Entry 2V83 (X-ray diffraction, 2.40 A resolution); this record covers chains B and C of the 5 polymer chains in the assembly.

Chain B (and C):
Name: Vdj recombination-activating protein 2
Organism: Mus musculus
Notes: chain C of this document is another copy of the same molecule, construct and numbering; everything in this record applies to it too
UniProtKB: P21784 (RAG2_MOUSE); numbering as in UniProt (aligned over 414-487)
Sequence (82 residues; numbered 406 to 487; the number before each row is that of its first residue):
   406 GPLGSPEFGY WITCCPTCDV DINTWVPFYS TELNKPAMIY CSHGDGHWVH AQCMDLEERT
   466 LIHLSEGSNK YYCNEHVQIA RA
Unresolved in the structure: 406-408 (chain C: 406-408, 471-473, 484-487)
Differences from the reference sequence: expression tag (406-413)
UniProt features mapped onto this chain:
  - zinc finger: Trp-416 to Ile-484 (PHD-type)
  - binding site (Zn(2+)): Cys-419, Cys-423, Cys-446, His-452, His-455, Cys-458, Cys-478, His-481
  - mutagenesis: Tyr-415 (Y415A: Abolishes binding to H3K4me3 without affecting phosphoinositide-binding), Lys-440 (K440A: Binds PtdIns(4,5)P2 at wild-type level), Met-443 (M443A: Abolishes binding to H3K4me3 without affecting phosphoinositide-binding), Tyr-445 (Y445A/D: Still binds H3K4me3 and H3R2me2 but with reduced affinity), Trp-453 (W453R: Abolishes binding to H3K4me3 without affecting phosphoinositide-binding. Impairs enzymatic activity of the RAG complex), Arg-464 (R464A: Leads to a strong reduction in PtdIns(4,5)P2-binding), His-468 (H468A: Leads to a strong reduction in PtdIns(4,5)P2-binding)
Ion coordination: Zn2+ site 1: Cys-419, Cys-423, His-455, Cys-458; Zn2+ site 2: Cys-446, His-452, Cys-478, His-481
From the paper describing this entry:
  - mutagenesis - Y415A, M443A, W453A, W453R: abolished binding to H3K4me3
  - conformationally variable residues (order/disorder transition): Glu-471 to Ser-473
  - mutagenesis - Y445F: decreased binding to H3K4me3
  - disease-associated variants - C478Y, H481P: decreased stability (proposed by the authors, not directly observed)
  - disease-associated variants - W453R: abolished binding to K4me3
  - mutagenesis - Y415A, M443A, W453A, W453R: abolished binding to Histone H3
  - mutagenesis - Y445F: decreased binding to Histone H3
  - disease-associated variants - W416L, K440N: decreased binding to Histone H3 (proposed by the authors, not directly observed)
  - mutagenesis - Y445A, Y445D: decreased binding to R2 and K4 methylated H3 peptides
  - mutagenesis - Y445D (3- to 4-fold): decreased binding to K4me3/R2me2

How chain B and chain C interact:
Contacting residue pairs (11):
  His-448(B) with Phe-413(C); Ile-417(C)
  Gly-449(B) with Phe-413(C); Ile-417(C)
  Asp-450(B) with Phe-413(C), hydrogen bond (backbone-backbone); Gly-414(C), hydrogen bond (side chain-backbone); Trp-416(C)
  His-452(B) with Phe-413(C)
  His-481(B) with Phe-413(C)
  Ala-485(B) with Thr-418(C)
  Ala-487(B) with Thr-418(C), hydrogen bond (backbone-side chain)
Other interface residues (no listed pair), chain B (9 interface residues in all): Gly-451, Arg-486
Other interface residues (no listed pair), chain C (6 interface residues in all): Tyr-415

In short:
9 residues of chain B face 6 of chain C across their interface; the contacts include 3 hydrogen bonds. Polar
pairs include Asp-450(B)/Gly-414(C), Ala-487(B)/Thr-418(C) and Asp-450(B)/Phe-413(C). From the paper: Y415A,
M443A and W453A of chain B, among others, abolish binding to H3K4me3; conformational variability at
Glu-471(B); 11 substitutions were tested in all.
Both chains are Vdj recombination-activating protein 2 (Mus musculus). Entry 2V83 (Crystal structure of
RAG2-PHD finger in complex with H3K4me3 peptide) was determined by X-ray diffraction, deposited together with
2V85, 2V86, 2V87 and 2V88.
